PDB entry 5TXO | X-ray diffraction, 2.55 A resolution | chains A and B of the 4 polymer chains in the assembly

== Chain A ==
Protein: HIV-1 reverse transcriptase P66 subunit
From: Human immunodeficiency virus type 1 group M subtype B (isolate BH10)
Notes: EC 2.7.7.49, 2.7.7.7
UniProt: P03366 (POL_HV1B1); residues 1-554 here correspond to UniProt positions 600-1153 (UniProt number = residue number + 599)
Sequence (556 residues; row label = number of the first residue in the row; numbers below 1 keep their minus sign (Met-1 is residue -1)):
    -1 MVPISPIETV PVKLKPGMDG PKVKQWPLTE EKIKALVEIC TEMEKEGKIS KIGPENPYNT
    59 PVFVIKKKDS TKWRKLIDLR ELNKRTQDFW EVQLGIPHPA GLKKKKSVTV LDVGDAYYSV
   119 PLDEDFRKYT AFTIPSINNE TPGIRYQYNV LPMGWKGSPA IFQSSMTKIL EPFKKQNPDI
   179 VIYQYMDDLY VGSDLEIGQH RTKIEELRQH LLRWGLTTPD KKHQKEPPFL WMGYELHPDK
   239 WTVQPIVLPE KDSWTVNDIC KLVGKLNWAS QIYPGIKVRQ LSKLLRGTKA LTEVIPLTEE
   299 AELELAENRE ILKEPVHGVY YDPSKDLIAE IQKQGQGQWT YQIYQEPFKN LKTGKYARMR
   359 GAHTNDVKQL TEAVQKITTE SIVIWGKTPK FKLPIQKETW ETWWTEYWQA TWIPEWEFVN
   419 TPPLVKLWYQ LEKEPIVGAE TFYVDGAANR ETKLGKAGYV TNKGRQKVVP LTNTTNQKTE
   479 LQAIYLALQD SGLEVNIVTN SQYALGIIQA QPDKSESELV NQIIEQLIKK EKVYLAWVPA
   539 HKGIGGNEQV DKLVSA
Differences from the reference sequence: initiating methionine (-1); expression tag (0); engineered mutation Val62 (Ala661 in P03366), Ile75 (Val674 in P03366), Leu77 (Phe676 in P03366), Tyr116 (Phe715 in P03366), Met151 (Gln750 in P03366), Cys258 (Gln857 in P03366), Ser280 (Cys879 in P03366), Asn498 (Asp1097 in P03366)
UniProt features mapped onto this chain:
  - region: Phe227 to His235 (RT 'primer grip')
  - motif: Trp398 to Trp414 (Tryptophan repeat motif)
  - binding site (Mg(2+)): Asp110, Asp185, Asp186, Asp443, Glu478, Asp549
  - site: Trp401 (Essential for RT p66/p51 heterodimerization), Trp414 (Essential for RT p66/p51 heterodimerization), Phe440, Tyr441 (Cleavage)
Bound ions: Mg2+ site 1: Asp110, Val111, Asp185 (together with 2'-deoxyadenosine 5'-triphosphate); Mg2+ site 2 near Asp443 (its only coordinating residue here)
Small-molecule neighbours: 2'-deoxyadenosine 5'-triphosphate (DTP): Lys65, Arg72, Leu74, Asp110, Val111, Gly112, Asp113, Ala114, Tyr115, Met151, Met184, Asp185, Lys220
From the paper describing this entry:
  - contacts within the chain: Lys73-Tyr116
  - conformationally variable residues (side-chain flip): Arg72
  - mutagenesis - Q151M: decreased catalytic activity (citing earlier work)
  - mutagenesis - D498N: unchanged catalytic activity (citing earlier work)

== Chain B ==
Protein: HIV-1 reverse transcriptase P51 subunit
From: Human immunodeficiency virus type 1 group M subtype B (isolate BH10)
Notes: EC 2.7.7.49, 2.7.7.7
UniProt: P03366 (POL_HV1B1); residues 1-428 here correspond to UniProt positions 600-1027 (UniProt number = residue number + 599)
Sequence (428 residues; row label = number of the first residue in the row):
     1 PISPIETVPV KLKPGMDGPK VKQWPLTEEK IKALVEICTE MEKEGKISKI GPENPYNTPV
    61 FAIKKKDSTK WRKLVDFREL NKRTQDFWEV QLGIPHPAGL KKKKSVTVLD VGDAYFSVPL
   121 DEDFRKYTAF TIPSINNETP GIRYQYNVLP QGWKGSPAIF QSSMTKILEP FKKQNPDIVI
   181 YQYMDDLYVG SDLEIGQHRT KIEELRQHLL RWGLTTPDKK HQKEPPFLWM GYELHPDKWT
   241 VQPIVLPEKD SWTVNDIQKL VGKLNWASQI YPGIKVRQLS KLLRGTKALT EVIPLTEEAE
   301 LELAENREIL KEPVHGVYYD PSKDLIAEIQ KQGQGQWTYQ IYQEPFKNLK TGKYARMRGA
   361 HTNDVKQLTE AVQKITTESI VIWGKTPKFK LPIQKETWET WWTEYWQATW IPEWEFVNTP
   421 PLVKLWYQ
Disordered / not traced: 1-3, 218-230
Differences from the reference sequence: engineered mutation Ser280 (Cys879 in P03366)
UniProt features mapped onto this chain:
  - region: Phe227 to His235 (RT 'primer grip')
  - motif: Trp398 to Trp414 (Tryptophan repeat motif)
  - binding site (Mg(2+)): Asp110, Asp185, Asp186
  - site (Essential for RT p66/p51 heterodimerization): Trp401, Trp414

== Interface between chain A and chain B ==
Pairs across the interface (116):
  Val8(A) - Glu53(B)
  Pro9(A) - Glu53(B)
  Gln85(A) - Glu53(B)  hydrogen bond (side chain-backbone)
  Asp86(A) - Lys20(B)  salt bridge
  Asp86(A) - Glu53(B)
  Asp86(A) - Pro55(B)
  Phe87(A) - Pro52(B)
  Phe87(A) - Glu53(B)
  Trp88(A) - Lys20(B)
  Trp88(A) - Val21(B)
  Trp88(A) - Lys22(B)
  Trp88(A) - Pro52(B)  hydrogen bond (backbone-backbone)
  Trp88(A) - Asn54(B)
  Trp88(A) - Pro55(B)
  Trp88(A) - Asn57(B)
  Trp88(A) - Thr131(B)
  Trp88(A) - Arg143(B)
  Val90(A) - Pro140(B)
  Val90(A) - Gly141(B)  hydrogen bond (backbone-backbone)
  Val90(A) - Arg143(B)
  Leu92(A) - Pro133(B)  hydrophobic
  Leu92(A) - Asn137(B)
  Gly93(A) - Asn137(B)
  Ile94(A) - Asn137(B)
  Pro95(A) - Asn136(B)
  Pro95(A) - Asn137(B)
  His96(A) - Asn136(B)  hydrogen bond (backbone-side chain)
  Gly99(A) - Asn136(B)
  Leu100(A) - Asn136(B)
  Ala158(A) - Pro52(B)
  Ser162(A) - Pro52(B)
  Thr165(A) - Pro140(B)
  Glu169(A) - Lys49(B)  salt bridge
  Lys172(A) - Thr139(B)
  Val179(A) - Glu138(B)
  Ile180(A) - Glu138(B)
  Tyr181(A) - Asn136(B)  hydrogen bond
  Tyr181(A) - Glu138(B)
  Gln182(A) - Glu138(B)  hydrogen bond (backbone-backbone)
  Gln182(A) - Pro140(B)
  Arg358(A) - Glu396(B)  salt bridge
  Gln373(A) - Glu396(B)
  Gln373(A) - Thr397(B)  hydrogen bond
  Thr376(A) - Trp401(B)
  Thr377(A) - Thr400(B)
  Ile380(A) - Leu26(B)
  Val381(A) - Pro25(B)  hydrophobic
  Val381(A) - Ile135(B)
  Val381(A) - Asn136(B)  hydrogen bond (backbone-backbone)
  Ile382(A) - Ile135(B)
  Ile382(A) - Asn136(B)
  Trp383(A) - Ile135(B)
  Gly384(A) - Thr27(B)
  Gly384(A) - Glu28(B)  hydrogen bond (backbone-backbone)
  Trp402(A) - Lys331(B)  hydrogen bond (backbone-side chain)
  Trp402(A) - His361(B)
  Trp402(A) - Thr362(B)
  Trp402(A) - Asp364(B)
  Tyr405(A) - Lys331(B)  hydrogen bond (backbone-side chain)
  Trp406(A) - Lys331(B)
  Trp406(A) - Asn418(B)  hydrogen bond
  Trp406(A) - Thr419(B)
  Trp406(A) - Pro420(B)
  Trp406(A) - Pro421(B)
  Gln407(A) - Lys331(B)  hydrogen bond (backbone-side chain)
  Gln407(A) - Pro392(B)
  Gln407(A) - Ile393(B)
  Gln407(A) - Gln394(B)
  Gln407(A) - Val417(B)  hydrogen bond (side chain-backbone)
  Gln407(A) - Asn418(B)  hydrogen bond
  Ala408(A) - Asp364(B)
  Ala408(A) - Leu368(B)  hydrophobic
  Ala408(A) - Pro392(B)  hydrogen bond (backbone-backbone)
  Ala408(A) - Ile393(B)
  Thr409(A) - Asp364(B)  hydrogen bond (backbone-side chain)
  Trp410(A) - Thr362(B)  hydrogen bond (side chain-backbone)
  Trp410(A) - Asn363(B)
  Trp410(A) - Val365(B)  hydrophobic
  Trp410(A) - Trp401(B)  hydrophobic
  Trp410(A) - Tyr405(B)
  Pro412(A) - Trp401(B)  hydrophobic
  Pro433(A) - Asn255(B)
  Pro433(A) - Leu289(B)  hydrophobic
  Pro433(A) - Thr290(B)
  Ile434(A) - Thr290(B)
  Val435(A) - Thr290(B)
  Thr439(A) - Lys287(B)
  Thr439(A) - Ala288(B)
  Thr439(A) - Leu289(B)  hydrogen bond (side chain-backbone)
  Tyr441(A) - Gln258(B)  hydrogen bond
  Tyr441(A) - Thr286(B)
  Tyr441(A) - Lys287(B)  hydrogen bond (side chain-backbone)
  Tyr441(A) - Leu289(B)
  Val458(A) - Thr286(B)
  Thr459(A) - Thr286(B)
  Asn460(A) - Thr286(B)
  Asn460(A) - Lys287(B)
  Asn460(A) - Ala288(B)
  Asn494(A) - Leu289(B)
  Val496(A) - Leu289(B)  hydrophobic
  Gln500(A) - Leu422(B)
  Gly504(A) - Pro420(B)
  Tyr532(A) - Asn255(B)  hydrogen bond
  Tyr532(A) - Lys259(B)  hydrogen bond
  Tyr532(A) - Leu289(B)  hydrophobic
  Val536(A) - Gln258(B)
  Pro537(A) - Gly262(B)
  Pro537(A) - Asn265(B)
  Lys540(A) - Asn265(B)  hydrogen bond
  Ile542(A) - Leu283(B)  hydrophobic
  Gly543(A) - Leu283(B)  hydrogen bond (backbone-backbone)
  Gly543(A) - Gly285(B)
  Gly544(A) - Gly285(B)  hydrogen bond (backbone-backbone)
  Gly544(A) - Thr286(B)
  Gln547(A) - Gly285(B)  hydrogen bond (side chain-backbone)
  Gln547(A) - Thr286(B)  hydrogen bond
Also at the interface, not in a pair above, chain A (70 interface residues in all): Ile159, Gln161, Thr386, Thr403, Gly436, Leu503, Gln507, Ala534, Trp535, Gly541
Also at the interface, not in a pair above, chain B (63 interface residues in all): Gly51, Val254, Val261, Ser280, Arg284, Gly333, Trp337

== In short ==
70 residues of chain A face 63 of chain B across their interface; the contacts include 28 hydrogen bonds and 3
salt bridges. Polar contacts include Asp86(A)-Lys20(B), Glu169(A)-Lys49(B) and Arg358(A)-Glu396(B). Ligands of
chain A: 2'-deoxyadenosine 5'-triphosphate. From the paper: Q151M of chain A reduces catalytic activity;
conformational variability at Arg72(A).
Chain A is HIV-1 reverse transcriptase P66 subunit and chain B is HIV-1 reverse transcriptase P51 subunit,
both from Human immunodeficiency virus type 1 group M subtype B (isolate BH10); the structure, STRUCTURE OF
Q151M complex (A62V, V75I, F77L, F116Y, Q151M) mutant HIV-1 REVERSE TRANSCRIPTASE (RT) TERNARY COMPLEX ...,
was determined by X-ray diffraction, deposited together with 5TXL, 5TXM, 5TXN and 5TXP.
